Entry 1A2Q (X-ray diffraction, 1.80 A resolution); this record covers chain A.

[Chain A]
Molecule: Subtilisin bpn'
Source organism: Bacillus amyloliquefaciens
Notes: EC 3.4.21.62
UniProt: P00782 (SUBT_BACAM); residues 1-275 here correspond to UniProt positions 108-382 (UniProt number = residue number + 107)
Chain sequence (275 residues; each row starts with the number of its first residue):
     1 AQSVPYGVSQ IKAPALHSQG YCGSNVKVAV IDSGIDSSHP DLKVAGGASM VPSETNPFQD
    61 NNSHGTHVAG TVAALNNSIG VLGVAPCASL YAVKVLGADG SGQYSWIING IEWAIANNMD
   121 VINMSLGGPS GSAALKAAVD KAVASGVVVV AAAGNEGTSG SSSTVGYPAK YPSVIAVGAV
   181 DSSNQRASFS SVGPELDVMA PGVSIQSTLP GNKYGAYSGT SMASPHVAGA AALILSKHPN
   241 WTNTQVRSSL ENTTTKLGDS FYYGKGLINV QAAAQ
Differences from the reference sequence: engineered mutation Cys-22 (Thr129 in P00782), Cys-87 (Ser194 in P00782), Ala-169 (Gly276 in P00782), Ser-218 (Asn325 in P00782); modified residue (221)
Modified / non-standard residues: Ser-221 (monoisopropylphosphorylserine; MIS)
Disulfides: Cys-22/Cys-87
Ion coordination: Ca2+ site 1: Gln-2, Asp-41, Leu-75, Asn-77, Ile-79, Val-81; Ca2+ site 2: Ala-169, Tyr-171, Val-174
Residues lining bound ligands:
  - acetone (ACN), molecule 1: Asn-155, Phe-189, Ser-218, Gly-219
  - acetone (ACN), molecule 2: Gln-185, Arg-186, Tyr-262, Tyr-263

[Overview]
Bound to chain A: acetone. Gln-2, Asp-41, Leu-75, Asn-77, Ile-79 and Val-81 form the Ca2+ site 1. The Ca2+
site 2 is built by Ala-169, Tyr-171 and Val-174.
Chain A is Subtilisin bpn' (Bacillus amyloliquefaciens); the structure, Subtilisin bpn' mutant 7186, was
determined by X-ray diffraction together with 1AU9, 1AK9 and 1S01 from the same study.
